Entry 8RJ5 (X-ray diffraction, 3.02 A resolution); this record covers chains A and C of the 5 polymer chains in the assembly.

== Chain A ==
Molecule: MHC class I antigen
Organism: Homo sapiens
Chain sequence (277 residues; numbered 0 to 276; the number before each row is that of its first residue; numbering starts at 0):
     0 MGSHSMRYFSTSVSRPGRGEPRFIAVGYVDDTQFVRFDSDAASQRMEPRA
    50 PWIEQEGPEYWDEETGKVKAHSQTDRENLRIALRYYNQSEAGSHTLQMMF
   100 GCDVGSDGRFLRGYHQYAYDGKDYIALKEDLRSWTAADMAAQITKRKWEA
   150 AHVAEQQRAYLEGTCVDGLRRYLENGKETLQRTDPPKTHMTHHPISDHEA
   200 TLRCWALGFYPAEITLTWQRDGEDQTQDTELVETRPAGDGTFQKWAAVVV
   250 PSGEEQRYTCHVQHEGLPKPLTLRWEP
Disordered / not traced: 0
Cystine bridges: C101-C164, C203-C259

== Chain C ==
Molecule: Spike protein S1
Reference sequence: P0DTC2 (SPIKE_SARS2); residues 1-9 here correspond to UniProt positions 448-456 (UniProt number = residue number + 447)
Chain sequence (9 residues; numbered 1 to 9; the number before each row is that of its first residue):
     1 NYNYLYRLF
UniProt features mapped onto this chain:
  - region: N1 to F9 (Immunodominant HLA epitope recognized by the CD8+)

== Chain A / chain C interface ==
Residue-residue contacts - 53 pairs, chain A then chain C:
  M5(A) - N1(C)
  Y7(A) - N1(C)  hydrogen bond (side chain-backbone)
  Y7(A) - Y2(C)  hydrogen bond (side chain-backbone)
  F22(A) - Y2(C)
  A24(A) - Y2(C)
  M45(A) - Y2(C)  hydrophobic
  Y59(A) - N1(C)
  E62(A) - Y4(C)  hydrogen bond
  E63(A) - N1(C)
  E63(A) - Y2(C)  hydrogen bond (side chain-backbone)
  K66(A) - N1(C)
  K66(A) - Y2(C)  hydrogen bond (side chain-backbone)
  K66(A) - N3(C)
  K66(A) - Y4(C)
  V67(A) - Y2(C)
  H70(A) - Y2(C)  hydrogen bond
  H70(A) - L5(C)
  T73(A) - L5(C)
  T73(A) - Y6(C)
  T73(A) - R7(C)
  T73(A) - L8(C)
  E76(A) - L8(C)
  N77(A) - L8(C)
  N77(A) - F9(C)  hydrogen bond (side chain-backbone)
  I80(A) - L8(C)  hydrophobic
  I80(A) - F9(C)
  Y84(A) - F9(C)  hydrogen bond (side chain-backbone)
  L95(A) - F9(C)  hydrophobic
  M97(A) - L5(C)  hydrophobic
  F99(A) - Y2(C)  hydrophobic
  F99(A) - N3(C)
  F99(A) - L5(C)  hydrophobic
  H114(A) - L5(C)
  Y116(A) - F9(C)  hydrophobic
  Y123(A) - F9(C)  hydrophobic
  T143(A) - F9(C)  hydrogen bond (side chain-backbone)
  K146(A) - F9(C)  hydrogen bond (side chain-backbone)
  W147(A) - R7(C)
  W147(A) - L8(C)  hydrogen bond (side chain-backbone)
  A150(A) - R7(C)
  V152(A) - R7(C)
  Q155(A) - Y6(C)  hydrogen bond
  Q155(A) - R7(C)  hydrogen bond
  Q156(A) - N3(C)  hydrogen bond
  Q156(A) - L5(C)
  Y159(A) - N1(C)  hydrogen bond (side chain-backbone)
  Y159(A) - Y2(C)
  Y159(A) - N3(C)
  T163(A) - N1(C)
  T163(A) - Y4(C)
  G167(A) - N1(C)
  R170(A) - N1(C)  hydrogen bond
  Y171(A) - N1(C)  hydrogen bond (side chain-backbone)
Interface residues without a listed pair, chain A (37 interface residues in all): S9, A69, I142

== In short ==
The interface between chain A and chain C involves 37 residues on one side and 9 on the other; the contacts
include 17 hydrogen bonds. Polar pairs include Y7(A)-N1(C), Y7(A)-Y2(C) and E62(A)-Y4(C).
Here chain A is MHC class I antigen (Homo sapiens) and chain C is Spike protein S1. Entry 8RJ5 (P1-15 T-cell
Receptor bound to HLA A*2402-NF9 pMHC complex) was determined by X-ray diffraction.
